5YSQ - chain A; structure by X-ray diffraction, 1.47 A resolution.

== Chain A ==
Name: TM0415
Source organism: Thermotoga maritima (strain ATCC 43589 / MSB8 / DSM 3109 / JCM 10099)
UniProt: Q9WYP6 (Q9WYP6_THEMA); residues 1-286 here = UniProt positions 1-286
Amino-acid sequence (286 residues; each row starts with the number of its first residue):
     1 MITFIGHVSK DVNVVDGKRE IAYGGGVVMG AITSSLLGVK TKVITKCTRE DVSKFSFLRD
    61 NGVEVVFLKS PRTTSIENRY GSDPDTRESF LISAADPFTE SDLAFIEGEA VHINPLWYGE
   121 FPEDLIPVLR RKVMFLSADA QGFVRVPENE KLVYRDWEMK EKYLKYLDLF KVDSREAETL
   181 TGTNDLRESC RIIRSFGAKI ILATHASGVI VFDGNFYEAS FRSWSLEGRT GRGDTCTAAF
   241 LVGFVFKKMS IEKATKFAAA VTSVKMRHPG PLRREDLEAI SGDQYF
Disordered / not traced: 81-86, 286
Residues lining bound ligands: 1,2,3,4,5,6-hexahydroxy-cyclohexane (INS): Ser9, Asp11, Gly24, Gly25, Gly26, Ile76, Asn78, Ser89, Leu116, Gln141, Arg145, Thr230, Gly231, Asp234
Reported in the primary citation:
  - binding site for sulfate ion: Lys171, Thr204, Arg229, Arg232, Gly233
  - mutagenesis - K171A, R229A, R232A: decreased catalytic activity
  - specificity-determining residues: Phe221, Met266 (proposed by the authors, not directly observed)
  - specificity-determining residues: Lys171, Arg229 (by similarity / conservation)

== Summary ==
Chain A binds 1,2,3,4,5,6-hexahydroxy-cyclohexane. The paper reports a binding site for sulfate ion at Lys171,
Thr204 and Arg229 among others; K171A, R229A and R232A reduce catalytic activity.
Chain A is TM0415 (Thermotoga maritima (strain ATCC 43589 / MSB8 / DSM 3109 / JCM 10099)); the structure,
Sulfate-complex structure of a pyrophosphate-dependent kinase in the ribokinase family provides insight into
the donor-binding mode, was determined by X-ray diffraction together with 5YSP from the same study.
